Entry 3SO9 (X-ray diffraction, 2.87 A resolution); this record covers chains A and B.

== Chain A (and B) ==
Name: HIV-1 protease
Organism: Human immunodeficiency virus 1
Notes: EC 3.4.23.16; fragment: HIV-1 protease; engineered mutation(s): Q7K, L10I, M36V, M46L, I54V, I62V, L63P, A71V, V82T, I84V, L90M; chain B of this document is another copy of the same molecule, construct and numbering; everything in this record applies to it too
UniProt: Q000H7 (Q000H7_9HIV1); residues 1-99 here = UniProt positions 1-99
Sequence (99 residues; row label = number of the first residue in the row):
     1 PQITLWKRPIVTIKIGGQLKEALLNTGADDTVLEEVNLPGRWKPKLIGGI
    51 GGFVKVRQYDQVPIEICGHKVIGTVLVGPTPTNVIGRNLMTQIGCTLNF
Differences from the reference sequence: conflict N25 (Asp in Q000H7), E35 (Asp in Q000H7)
Residues lining bound ligands: tmc114 (017; (3r,3as,6ar)-hexahydrofuro[2,3-b]furan-3-yl(1S,2R)-3-[[(4-aminophenyl)sulfonyl](isobutyl)amino]-1-benzyl-2-hydroxypropylcarbamate): N25, G27, A28, D29, D30, V32, G48, G49, I50, T80, P81, V84
From the paper describing this entry:
  - conformationally variable residues (loop rearrangement): P81, T82
  - binding site for tmc114: L23, D29

== How chain A and chain B interact ==
Pairs across the interface - 84 pairs, chain A then chain B:
  P1(A) - L97(B)
  P1(A) - N98(B)
  P1(A) - F99(B)  hydrogen bond (backbone-backbone)
  Q2(A) - T96(B)  hydrogen bond
  Q2(A) - L97(B)
  Q2(A) - N98(B)
  I3(A) - T96(B)
  I3(A) - L97(B)  hydrogen bond (backbone-backbone)
  T4(A) - T96(B)
  L5(A) - T26(B)
  L5(A) - R87(B)
  L5(A) - M90(B)  hydrophobic
  L5(A) - C95(B)
  W6(A) - R87(B)
  W6(A) - T91(B)
  K7(A) - R87(B)
  R8(A) - R87(B)
  P9(A) - R87(B)
  P9(A) - L97(B)  hydrophobic
  L23(A) - T26(B)
  L23(A) - G27(B)
  L24(A) - T26(B)  hydrogen bond (backbone-side chain)
  L24(A) - L97(B)
  L24(A) - F99(B)  hydrophobic
  N25(A) - N25(B)
  N25(A) - T26(B)
  N25(A) - G27(B)  hydrogen bond (side chain-backbone)
  T26(A) - L5(B)
  T26(A) - P9(B)
  T26(A) - L24(B)  hydrogen bond (side chain-backbone)
  T26(A) - N25(B)
  T26(A) - T26(B)  hydrogen bond (backbone-side chain)
  T26(A) - L97(B)
  G27(A) - L23(B)
  G27(A) - N25(B)
  D29(A) - R8(B)  salt bridge
  G49(A) - I50(B)
  I50(A) - I47(B)  hydrophobic
  I50(A) - I50(B)  hydrogen bond (backbone-backbone)
  I50(A) - V54(B)  hydrophobic
  I50(A) - T80(B)
  I50(A) - P81(B)
  G51(A) - I50(B)  hydrogen bond (backbone-backbone)
  G51(A) - G51(B)
  G52(A) - I50(B)
  G52(A) - G51(B)
  V54(A) - I50(B)  hydrophobic
  V54(A) - G51(B)
  P79(A) - I50(B)
  T80(A) - I50(B)
  P81(A) - G49(B)
  R87(A) - L5(B)  hydrogen bond (side chain-backbone)
  R87(A) - W6(B)
  R87(A) - K7(B)
  R87(A) - R8(B)
  R87(A) - P9(B)
  T91(A) - L5(B)
  T91(A) - W6(B)
  G94(A) - N98(B)
  C95(A) - L5(B)
  C95(A) - N98(B)
  C95(A) - F99(B)  hydrophobic
  T96(A) - Q2(B)
  T96(A) - I3(B)
  T96(A) - T4(B)
  T96(A) - L97(B)
  T96(A) - N98(B)  hydrogen bond (backbone-backbone)
  L97(A) - P1(B)
  L97(A) - Q2(B)
  L97(A) - I3(B)  hydrogen bond (backbone-backbone)
  L97(A) - P9(B)  hydrophobic
  L97(A) - L24(B)  hydrophobic
  L97(A) - T96(B)
  N98(A) - P1(B)
  N98(A) - Q2(B)
  N98(A) - G94(B)
  N98(A) - C95(B)
  N98(A) - T96(B)  hydrogen bond (backbone-backbone)
  N98(A) - N98(B)
  F99(A) - P1(B)  hydrogen bond (backbone-backbone)
  F99(A) - C67(B)  hydrophobic
  F99(A) - I93(B)
  F99(A) - G94(B)
  F99(A) - C95(B)  hydrophobic
Also at the interface, not in a pair above, chain A (36 interface residues in all): V32, I47, C67, M90, I93
Also at the interface, not in a pair above, chain B (35 interface residues in all): V32, G52, P79

== In short ==
36 residues of chain A face 35 of chain B across their interface; the contacts include 14 hydrogen bonds and 1
salt bridge. Among the polar pairs are D29(A)-R8(B), Q2(A)-T96(B) and L24(A)-T26(B). Ligands of chain A:
tmc114. From the paper: a binding site for tmc114 at L23(A) and D29(A); conformational variability at P81(A)
and T82(A).
Chain A and chain B are both HIV-1 protease (Human immunodeficiency virus 1); the structure, Darunavir in
Complex with a Human Immunodeficiency Virus Type 1 Protease Variant, was determined by X-ray diffraction
together with 3SPK from the same study.
